7K93 - chains A and E of the 4 polymer chains in the assembly; structure by X-ray diffraction, 2.89 A resolution.

Chain A:
Name: Non-structural protein 1
Source organism: Dengue virus 2
Notes: EC 3.4.21.91, 3.6.1.15, 3.6.4.13
Reference sequence: D0EPS0 (D0EPS0_9FLAV); residues 0-352 here correspond to UniProt positions 775-1127 (UniProt number = residue number + 775)
Sequence (376 residues; row label = number of the first residue in the row; numbers below 1 keep their minus sign (Ala-23 is residue -23)):
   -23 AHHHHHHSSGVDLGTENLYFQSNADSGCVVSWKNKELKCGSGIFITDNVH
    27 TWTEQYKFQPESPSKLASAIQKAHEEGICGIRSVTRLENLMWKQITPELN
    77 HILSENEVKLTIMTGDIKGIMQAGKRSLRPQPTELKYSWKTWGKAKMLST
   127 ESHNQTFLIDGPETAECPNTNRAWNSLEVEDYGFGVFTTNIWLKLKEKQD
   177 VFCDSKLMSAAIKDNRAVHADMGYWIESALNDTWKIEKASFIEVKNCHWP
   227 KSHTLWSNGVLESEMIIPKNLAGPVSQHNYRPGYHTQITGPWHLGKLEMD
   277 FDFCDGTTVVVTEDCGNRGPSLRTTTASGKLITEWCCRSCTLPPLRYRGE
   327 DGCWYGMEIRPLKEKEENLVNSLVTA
Not modelled in the structure: -23 to -8, 108-131, 159-164, 350-352
Sequence notes: expression tag (-23 to -1)
Disulfides: Cys4-Cys15, Cys55-Cys143, Cys179-Cys223, Cys280-Cys329, Cys291-Cys312, Cys313-Cys316
Covalently attached groups: N-acetylglucosamine (NAG) linked to Asn207
Reported in the primary citation:
  - mutagenesis - D281P: unchanged binding to 2B7 single chain fab variable region (chain E)
  - mutagenesis - W115A/W118A/G119A: decreased binding to cell surface

Chain E:
Name: 2B7 single chain fab variable region
Source organism: Mus musculus
Notes: antibody fragment or engineered binder
Sequence (251 residues; row label = number of the first residue in the row; numbers below 1 keep their minus sign (Ser-2 is residue -2)):
    -2 SNAEVQLQQSGPELVKPGASVKMSCKASGCTLTNCFMHWMKQKPGQDLEW
    48 IGYINPYNDMTKYSENFKGKATLTSDKSSSTAFMELSSLTSEDSAVYYCA
    98 RGYLLRTGCFDYWGQGTTLTVSSGGSGGGSGGGSGGGSGGNIVLTQSPAS
   148 LAVSLGQRATISCRASESVDSYGYSFMHWYQQKPGQPPKVLIYLASNLES
   198 GVPARFSGSGSRTDFTLTIDPVEADDAATYYCQQNNENPLTFGAGTKLEL
   248 K
Not modelled in the structure: -2 to 0, 121-135
Disulfides: Cys22-Cys96, Cys27-Cys32, Cys160-Cys229

How chain A and chain E interact:
Contacting residue pairs (31; chain A residue first):
  Asp92(A) - Gly136(E)
  Asp92(A) - Gly137(E)
  His269(A) - Tyr169(E)  hydrogen bond
  Asp281(A) - Leu29(E)
  Asp281(A) - Thr30(E)
  Arg299(A) - Arg103(E)  hydrogen bond (side chain-backbone)
  Arg299(A) - Thr104(E)  hydrogen bond
  Thr302(A) - Thr104(E)
  Ala303(A) - Thr104(E)
  Ala303(A) - Gly105(E)  hydrogen bond (backbone-backbone)
  Ala303(A) - Tyr171(E)  hydrophobic
  Ala303(A) - Leu191(E)  hydrophobic
  Ser304(A) - Gly105(E)
  Gly305(A) - Tyr100(E)
  Gly305(A) - Thr104(E)
  Leu307(A) - Thr30(E)
  Glu326(A) - Lys59(E)
  Glu326(A) - Leu101(E)
  Glu326(A) - Leu102(E)
  Glu326(A) - Asn235(E)  hydrogen bond
  Asp327(A) - Leu101(E)
  Asp327(A) - Leu102(E)
  Asp327(A) - Arg103(E)  salt bridge
  Asp327(A) - Thr104(E)
  Asp327(A) - Tyr169(E)  hydrogen bond
  Gly328(A) - Leu101(E)
  Trp330(A) - Tyr169(E)
  Asn344(A) - Tyr171(E)
  Val346(A) - Tyr169(E)  hydrophobic
  Val346(A) - Tyr171(E)  hydrophobic
  Asn347(A) - Tyr169(E)
Also at the interface, not in a pair above, chain A (20 interface residues in all): Leu270, Gly282, Thr301, Glu343
Also at the interface, not in a pair above, chain E (18 interface residues in all): Asn55, Phe173, Tyr190
From the paper, about this interface:
  - hot spots on chain A (mutagenesis) - T301K, T301R, A303W, G305K, E326K, D327K: decreased binding to 2B7 single chain fab variable region (chain E)

In short:
The interface between chain A and chain E involves 20 residues on one side and 18 on the other; the contacts
include 6 hydrogen bonds and 1 salt bridge. Among the polar pairs are Asp327(A)-Arg103(E), His269(A)-Tyr169(E)
and Arg299(A)-Arg103(E). From the paper: T301K, T301R and A303W of chain A, among others, reduce binding to
2B7 single chain fab variable region (chain E); W115A/W118A/G119A of chain A reduce binding to cell surface; 8
substitutions were tested in all.
Chain A is Non-structural protein 1 (Dengue virus 2) and chain E is 2B7 single chain fab variable region (Mus
musculus); the structure, DENV2 NS1 in complex with neutralizing 2B7 single chain Fab variable region (scFv),
was determined by X-ray diffraction (same publication as 6WEQ and 6WER).
